Entry 7Z1M (electron microscopy, 3.40 A resolution); this record covers chains D and G of the 20 polymer chains in the assembly.

[Chain D]
Protein: DNA-directed RNA polymerase III subunit RPC9
From: Saccharomyces cerevisiae W303
Reference sequence: P47076 (RPC9_YEAST); residue numbers follow UniProt; this construct covers 1-161
Amino-acid sequence (161 residues; each row starts with the number of its first residue):
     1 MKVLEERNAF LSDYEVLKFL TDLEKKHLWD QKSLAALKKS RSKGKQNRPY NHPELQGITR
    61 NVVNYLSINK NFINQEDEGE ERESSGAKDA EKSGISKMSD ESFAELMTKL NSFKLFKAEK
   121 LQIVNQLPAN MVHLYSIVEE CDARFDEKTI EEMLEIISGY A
Unresolved in the structure: 75-90

[Chain G]
Protein: DNA-directed RNA polymerase III subunit RPC8
From: Saccharomyces cerevisiae W303
Reference sequence: P35718 (RPC8_YEAST); residue numbers follow UniProt; this construct covers 1-212
Amino-acid sequence (212 residues; each row starts with the number of its first residue):
     1 MFILSKIADL VRIPPDQFHR DTISAITHQL NNKFANKIIP NVGLCITIYD LLTVEEGQLK
    61 PGDGSSYINV TFRAVVFKPF LGEIVTGWIS KCTAEGIKVS LLGIFDDIFI PQNMLFEGCY
   121 YTPEESAWIW PMDEETKLYF DVNEKIRFRI EREVFVDVKP KSPKERELEE RAQLENEIEG
   181 KNEETPQNEK PPAYALLGSC QTDGMGLVSW WE
Unresolved in the structure: 176-188
UniProt features mapped onto this chain:
  - modified residue: Ser162 (Phosphoserine)

[How chain D and chain G interact]
Residue-residue contacts (79):
  Met1(D) with Ala8(G); Asp9(G), hydrogen bond (backbone-side chain); Phe34(G), hydrophobic
  Lys2(D) with Ile7(G); Ala8(G), hydrogen bond (backbone-backbone)
  Val3(D) with Lys6(G); Val42(G), hydrophobic
  Leu4(D) with Lys6(G), hydrogen bond (backbone-backbone)
  Glu5(D) with Lys6(G)
  Glu6(D) with Ile3(G); Ser5(G), hydrogen bond (backbone-side chain); Asn41(G); Lys78(G), salt bridge
  Arg7(D) with Ile3(G); Leu4(G)
  Asn8(D) with Leu4(G), hydrogen bond (backbone-backbone); Arg73(G), hydrogen bond
  Ala9(D) with Leu4(G)
  Phe10(D) with Phe80(G), hydrophobic
  Leu11(D) with Phe2(G), hydrogen bond (backbone-backbone); Leu4(G), hydrophobic; Val75(G), hydrophobic
  Asp13(D) with Phe2(G)
  Glu15(D) with Tyr49(G)
  Val16(D) with Phe2(G), hydrophobic
  Phe19(D) with Thr47(G); Ile48(G); Tyr49(G), hydrophobic
  Leu23(D) with Thr47(G)
  Tyr50(D) with Arg20(G); His28(G), hydrogen bond
  His52(D) with Asn31(G); Asn32(G), hydrogen bond
  Glu54(D) with Ala35(G); Asn36(G)
  Leu55(D) with Asn31(G); Ala35(G), hydrophobic; Ile46(G)
  Ile58(D) with Asn36(G); Ile46(G), hydrophobic
  Asn61(D) with Leu102(G); Gly103(G), hydrogen bond (side chain-backbone); Ile104(G)
  Val62(D) with Ile46(G), hydrophobic; Ile104(G), hydrophobic
  Tyr65(D) with Met1(G), hydrophobic; Thr86(G), hydrogen bond (side chain-backbone); Trp88(G), hydrophobic; Leu101(G); Ile104(G), hydrophobic
  Ile68(D) with Trp88(G), hydrophobic
  Asn69(D) with Lys145(G), hydrogen bond
  Lys70(D) with Thr86(G); Lys145(G), hydrogen bond (backbone-side chain)
  Asn71(D) with Thr86(G); Lys145(G); Ile146(G); Arg147(G), hydrogen bond; Leu207(G); Val208(G)
  Ile73(D) with Lys145(G); Val208(G); Glu212(G)
  Asn74(D) with Ser209(G), hydrogen bond; Glu212(G)
  Leu121(D) with Phe80(G), hydrophobic
  Gln122(D) with Gly82(G); Glu83(G); Ile84(G), hydrogen bond (side chain-backbone)
  Asn125(D) with Met1(G)
  Gln126(D) with Ile84(G)
  Asn130(D) with Trp211(G); Glu212(G), hydrogen bond (side chain-backbone)
  Val132(D) with Asp203(G); Gly204(G); Trp211(G)
  His133(D) with Arg147(G)
  Ser136(D) with Ile84(G)
  Ile137(D) with Ile84(G), hydrophobic
Other interface residues (no listed pair), chain D (43 interface residues in all): Leu20, Thr59, Leu66, Ala118
Other interface residues (no listed pair), chain G (49 interface residues in all): Ile39, Leu44, Val85, Met205

[In short]
43 residues of chain D and 49 residues of chain G are in contact; the contacts include 17 hydrogen bonds and 1
salt bridge. Polar pairs include Glu6(D)-Lys78(G), Met1(D)-Asp9(G) and Glu6(D)-Ser5(G).
Here chain D is DNA-directed RNA polymerase III subunit RPC9 and chain G is DNA-directed RNA polymerase III
subunit RPC8, both from Saccharomyces cerevisiae W303. Entry 7Z1M (Structure of yeast RNA Polymerase III
Elongation Complex (EC)) was determined by electron microscopy (same publication as 7Z1L, 7Z1N and 7Z1O).
